PDB entry 7Y6S | electron microscopy, 3.10 A resolution | chains A and C of the 3 polymer chains in the assembly

Chain A (and C):
Protein: Spike glycoprotein
From: Porcine epidemic diarrhea virus
Notes: chain C of this document is another copy of the same molecule, construct and numbering; everything in this record applies to it too
UniProtKB: A0A1Y0DD46 (A0A1Y0DD46_9ALPC); residues 19-1327 here = UniProt positions 19-1327
Sequence (1384 residues; row label = number of the first residue in the row):
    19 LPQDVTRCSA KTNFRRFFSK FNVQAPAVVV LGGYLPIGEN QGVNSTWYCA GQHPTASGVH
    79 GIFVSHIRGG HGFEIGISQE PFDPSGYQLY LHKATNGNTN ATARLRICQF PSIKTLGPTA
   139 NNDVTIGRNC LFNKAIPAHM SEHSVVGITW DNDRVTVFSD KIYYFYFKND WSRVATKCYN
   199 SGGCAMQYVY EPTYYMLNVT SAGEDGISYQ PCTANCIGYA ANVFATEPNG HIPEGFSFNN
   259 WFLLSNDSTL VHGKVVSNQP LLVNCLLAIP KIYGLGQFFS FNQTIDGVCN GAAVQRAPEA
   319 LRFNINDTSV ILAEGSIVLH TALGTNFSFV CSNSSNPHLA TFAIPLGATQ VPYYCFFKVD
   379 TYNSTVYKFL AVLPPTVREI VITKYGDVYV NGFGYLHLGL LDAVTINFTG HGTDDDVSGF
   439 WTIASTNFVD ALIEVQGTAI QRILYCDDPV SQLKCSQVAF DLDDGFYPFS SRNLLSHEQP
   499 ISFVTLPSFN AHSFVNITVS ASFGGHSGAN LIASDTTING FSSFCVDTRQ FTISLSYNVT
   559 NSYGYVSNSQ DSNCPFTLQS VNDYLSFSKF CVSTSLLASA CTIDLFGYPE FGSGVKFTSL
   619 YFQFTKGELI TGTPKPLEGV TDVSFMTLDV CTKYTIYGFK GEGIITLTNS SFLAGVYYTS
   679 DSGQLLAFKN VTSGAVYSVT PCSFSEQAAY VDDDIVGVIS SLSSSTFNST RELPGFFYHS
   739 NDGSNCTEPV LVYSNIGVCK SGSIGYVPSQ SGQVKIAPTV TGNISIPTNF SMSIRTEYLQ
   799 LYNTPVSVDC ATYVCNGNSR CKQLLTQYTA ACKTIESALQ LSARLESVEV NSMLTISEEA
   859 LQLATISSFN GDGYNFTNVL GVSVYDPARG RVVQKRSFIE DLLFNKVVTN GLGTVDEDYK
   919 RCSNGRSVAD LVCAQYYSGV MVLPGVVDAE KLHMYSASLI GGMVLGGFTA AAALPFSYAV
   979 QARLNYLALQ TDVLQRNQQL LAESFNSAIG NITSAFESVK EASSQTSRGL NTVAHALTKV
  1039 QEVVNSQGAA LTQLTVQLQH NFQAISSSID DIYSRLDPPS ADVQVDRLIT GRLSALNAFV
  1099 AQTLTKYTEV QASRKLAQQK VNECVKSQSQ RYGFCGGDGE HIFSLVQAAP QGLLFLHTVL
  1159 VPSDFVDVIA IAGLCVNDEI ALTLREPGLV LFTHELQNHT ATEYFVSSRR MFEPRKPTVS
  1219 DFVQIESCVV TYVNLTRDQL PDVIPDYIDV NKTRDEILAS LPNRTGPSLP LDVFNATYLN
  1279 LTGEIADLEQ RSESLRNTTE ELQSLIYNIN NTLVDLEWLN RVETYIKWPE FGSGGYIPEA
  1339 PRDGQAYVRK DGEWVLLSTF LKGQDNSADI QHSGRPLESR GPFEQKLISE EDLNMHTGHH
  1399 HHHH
Not modelled in the structure: 19-30, 83-90, 112-121, 128-145, 196-203, 351-371, 379-383, 508-637, 1016-1025, 1192-1201, 1255-1402
Disulfide bonds: Cys126-Cys148, Cys230-Cys234, Cys283-Cys307, Cys349-Cys373, Cys464-Cys473, Cys649-Cys700, Cys744-Cys757, Cys808-Cys830, Cys920-Cys931, Cys1122-Cys1133, Cys1173-Cys1226
Glycans and other covalent adducts: glycan linked to Asn216, Asn264, Asn300, Asn324, Asn1232; N-acetylglucosamine (NAG) linked to Asn344, Asn425, Asn667, Asn688, Asn726, Asn743, Asn781, Asn787, Asn873, Asn1009, Asn1249
Construct notes: engineered mutation Pro1076 (Ile in A0A1Y0DD46), Pro1077 (Leu in A0A1Y0DD46); expression tag (1328-1402)
From the paper describing this entry:
  - post-translational modification sites: Asn324

How chain A and chain C interact:
Pairs across the interface (174):
  Gln475(A) - Lys831(C)
  Val476(A) - Lys831(C)
  Asp482(A) - Arg842(C)  hydrogen bond (backbone-side chain)
  Phe484(A) - Gln838(C)
  Pro486(A) - Asp807(C)
  Pro486(A) - Glu834(C)
  Phe487(A) - Asp807(C)
  Leu504(A) - Phe411(C)  hydrophobic
  Pro505(A) - Phe387(C)
  Pro505(A) - Val390(C)  hydrophobic
  Phe507(A) - Phe374(C)  hydrophobic
  Phe507(A) - Phe387(C)  hydrophobic
  Lys658(A) - Ser1066(C)  hydrogen bond (backbone-side chain)
  Lys658(A) - Asp1068(C)
  Lys658(A) - Asp1069(C)  salt bridge
  Lys658(A) - Ser1072(C)
  Gly659(A) - Asp1068(C)
  Thr664(A) - Gly923(C)  hydrogen bond (side chain-backbone)
  Thr664(A) - Arg924(C)
  Leu665(A) - Arg924(C)
  Thr666(A) - Arg924(C)  hydrogen bond (side chain-backbone)
  Thr666(A) - Ser925(C)  hydrogen bond (side chain-backbone)
  Thr666(A) - Val926(C)
  Asn667(A) - Arg924(C)
  Phe670(A) - Gly455(C)
  Phe670(A) - Thr456(C)
  Phe670(A) - Val926(C)  hydrophobic
  Leu671(A) - Phe260(C)  hydrophobic
  Leu671(A) - Thr394(C)
  Leu671(A) - Arg396(C)
  Leu671(A) - Asn409(C)
  Ala672(A) - Phe260(C)  hydrophobic
  Ala672(A) - Asn409(C)
  Gly673(A) - Thr267(C)
  Gly673(A) - Asn409(C)  hydrogen bond (backbone-backbone)
  Val674(A) - Phe411(C)  hydrophobic
  Val674(A) - Tyr413(C)
  Tyr675(A) - Asp265(C)
  Tyr675(A) - Ser266(C)  hydrogen bond (side chain-backbone)
  Tyr675(A) - Thr267(C)  hydrogen bond (backbone-backbone)
  Tyr676(A) - Thr267(C)
  Tyr676(A) - Val269(C)  hydrophobic
  Tyr676(A) - Thr456(C)
  Thr677(A) - Ser266(C)  hydrogen bond
  Thr677(A) - Thr267(C)  hydrogen bond (backbone-backbone)
  Thr677(A) - Leu268(C)
  Thr677(A) - Val269(C)  hydrogen bond (backbone-backbone)
  Ser678(A) - Leu268(C)
  Asp679(A) - Leu268(C)
  Asp679(A) - Gly271(C)
  Asp679(A) - Lys272(C)  hydrogen bond (side chain-backbone)
  Asp679(A) - Gln1057(C)
  Ser680(A) - Thr1053(C)
  Ser680(A) - Gln1057(C)
  Gly681(A) - Gln1057(C)
  Gln682(A) - Ala932(C)
  Leu684(A) - Ala927(C)
  Ala685(A) - Val926(C)  hydrophobic
  Ser696(A) - Gly923(C)  hydrogen bond (side chain-backbone)
  Thr698(A) - Gly923(C)
  Thr698(A) - Tyr935(C)
  Pro699(A) - Tyr935(C)
  Phe702(A) - Ser921(C)
  Phe702(A) - Tyr934(C)
  Phe702(A) - Tyr935(C)  hydrophobic
  Ser703(A) - Asp807(C)  hydrogen bond
  Ser703(A) - Thr810(C)  hydrogen bond
  Ser703(A) - Tyr934(C)  hydrogen bond (backbone-side chain)
  Ser703(A) - Gly937(C)
  Gln705(A) - Ser805(C)
  Ile717(A) - Met939(C)  hydrophobic
  Ser719(A) - Tyr917(C)  hydrogen bond (side chain-backbone)
  Ser719(A) - Lys918(C)
  Ser719(A) - Ser921(C)  hydrogen bond (backbone-side chain)
  Ser719(A) - Tyr934(C)  hydrogen bond
  Leu720(A) - Ser921(C)
  Glu730(A) - Lys918(C)  salt bridge
  Leu731(A) - Lys918(C)
  Pro732(A) - Asp916(C)
  Pro732(A) - Lys918(C)
  Gly733(A) - Asp916(C)
  Gly733(A) - Tyr917(C)  hydrogen bond (backbone-backbone)
  Gly733(A) - Lys918(C)
  Phe734(A) - Lys918(C)
  Phe734(A) - Leu941(C)  hydrophobic
  Phe735(A) - Lys918(C)
  Leu749(A) - Arg842(C)
  Val750(A) - Arg842(C)
  Val750(A) - Val846(C)  hydrophobic
  Tyr751(A) - Ser805(C)
  Tyr751(A) - Ala841(C)  hydrophobic
  Tyr751(A) - Arg842(C)
  Tyr751(A) - Ser845(C)
  Tyr751(A) - Leu941(C)
  Ser752(A) - Pro803(C)
  Ser752(A) - Ser845(C)  hydrogen bond (backbone-side chain)
  Ser752(A) - Pro942(C)
  Ser752(A) - Val944(C)
  Asn753(A) - Gly943(C)
  Asn753(A) - Val944(C)
  Val765(A) - Lys949(C)  hydrogen bond (backbone-side chain)
  Ser767(A) - Ile854(C)
  Gln768(A) - Thr853(C)
  Gln768(A) - Ile854(C)  hydrogen bond (backbone-backbone)
  Ser769(A) - Ile854(C)
  Gly770(A) - Thr853(C)
  Gly770(A) - Ile854(C)
  Val772(A) - Leu963(C)  hydrophobic
  Val772(A) - Phe966(C)  hydrophobic
  Lys773(A) - Lys1124(C)  hydrogen bond (side chain-backbone)
  Lys773(A) - Ser1125(C)
  Ile774(A) - Gly964(C)
  Ala775(A) - Gly960(C)
  Ala775(A) - Met961(C)
  Ala775(A) - Leu963(C)  hydrogen bond (backbone-backbone)
  Ala775(A) - Gly964(C)
  Pro776(A) - Ala980(C)
  Thr777(A) - Gly964(C)
  Thr777(A) - Leu972(C)
  Thr777(A) - Ala980(C)
  Val778(A) - Tyr976(C)
  Val778(A) - Gln979(C)
  Val778(A) - Ala980(C)
  Asn781(A) - Gly964(C)
  Asn781(A) - Ala969(C)
  Asn781(A) - Ala970(C)
  Ile782(A) - Gly964(C)
  Ser783(A) - Gly964(C)  hydrogen bond (backbone-backbone)
  Ser783(A) - Gly965(C)
  Ser783(A) - Phe966(C)  hydrogen bond (side chain-backbone)
  Leu1028(A) - Val846(C)
  Leu1028(A) - Glu847(C)
  Leu1028(A) - Ser850(C)
  His1033(A) - Val846(C)
  Glu1040(A) - Leu839(C)
  Gln1051(A) - Ala828(C)
  Gln1051(A) - Thr832(C)
  Val1054(A) - Thr827(C)
  Gln1057(A) - Gln825(C)  hydrogen bond (side chain-backbone)
  Gln1057(A) - Thr827(C)
  His1058(A) - Gln825(C)
  His1058(A) - Tyr826(C)
  Gln1061(A) - Val1081(C)
  Gln1061(A) - Asp1084(C)  hydrogen bond
  Gln1061(A) - Arg1085(C)
  Glu1107(A) - Thr1106(C)  hydrogen bond
  Arg1129(A) - Gln1117(C)  hydrogen bond
  Arg1129(A) - Glu1121(C)  salt bridge
  Tyr1130(A) - Asn1120(C)
  Tyr1130(A) - Glu1121(C)
  Tyr1130(A) - Ser1125(C)
  Asp1136(A) - Asn1120(C)  hydrogen bond
  Asp1136(A) - Lys1124(C)  salt bridge
  Phe1163(A) - Phe966(C)  hydrophobic
  Leu1182(A) - Leu987(C)
  Arg1183(A) - Glu1184(C)  salt bridge
  Arg1183(A) - Ser1218(C)  hydrogen bond
  Arg1183(A) - Asp1219(C)  salt bridge
  Pro1185(A) - Asn983(C)
  Pro1185(A) - Tyr984(C)  hydrophobic
  Ser1218(A) - Ser1218(C)
  Val1221(A) - Leu987(C)  hydrophobic
  Val1221(A) - Arg1213(C)
  Gln1222(A) - Arg1213(C)
  Ile1223(A) - Gln988(C)
  Ile1223(A) - Thr989(C)
  Glu1224(A) - Thr989(C)
  Glu1224(A) - Asp990(C)
  Glu1224(A) - Pro1212(C)
  Ser1225(A) - Asp990(C)  hydrogen bond
  Val1227(A) - Val991(C)  hydrophobic
  Val1248(A) - Ile1246(C)  hydrophobic
  Arg1252(A) - Thr1251(C)
  Arg1252(A) - Glu1254(C)
Other interface residues (no listed pair), chain A (105 interface residues in all): Gly483, Glu660, Ser668, Val689, Thr690, Val697, Thr779, Gly1027, Arg1085, Thr1103, Leu1114, Gly1131, Phe1132, Thr1181, Phe1220
Other interface residues (no listed pair), chain C (115 interface residues in all): Asn258, His270, Tyr385, Val806, Ala829, Asn849, Leu852, Ser855, Glu856, Val962, Ala977, Thr1088, Lys1113, Arg1129, Thr1216

Summary:
Chain A and chain C form an interface of 105 and 115 residues respectively, with 34 hydrogen bonds and 6 salt
bridges. Among the polar pairs are Lys658(A)-Asp1069(C), Glu730(A)-Lys918(C) and Arg1129(A)-Glu1121(C).
N-acetylglucosamine is covalently linked to Asn344(A), Asn425(A), Asn667(A), Asn688(A), Asn726(A) and
Asn743(A) and 5 more. The paper reports a modification site at Asn324(A).
Chain A and chain C are both Spike glycoprotein (Porcine epidemic diarrhea virus); the structure, Cryo-EM map
of IPEC-J2 cell-derived PEDV PT52 S protein with three D0-up, was determined by electron microscopy together
with 7W6M, 7W73, 7Y6T, 7Y6U and 7Y6V from the same study.
